Entry 4WLB (X-ray diffraction, 1.70 A resolution); this record covers chains A and D.

[Chain A]
Molecule: Nuclear receptor ROR-gamma
Organism: Homo sapiens
Notes: fragment: ROR-gamma ligand binding domain
Reference sequence: P51449 (RORG_HUMAN), isoform P51449-2; residues 262-507 here correspond to UniProt positions 241-486 (UniProt number = residue number - 21)
Chain sequence (265 residues; row label = number of the first residue in the row):
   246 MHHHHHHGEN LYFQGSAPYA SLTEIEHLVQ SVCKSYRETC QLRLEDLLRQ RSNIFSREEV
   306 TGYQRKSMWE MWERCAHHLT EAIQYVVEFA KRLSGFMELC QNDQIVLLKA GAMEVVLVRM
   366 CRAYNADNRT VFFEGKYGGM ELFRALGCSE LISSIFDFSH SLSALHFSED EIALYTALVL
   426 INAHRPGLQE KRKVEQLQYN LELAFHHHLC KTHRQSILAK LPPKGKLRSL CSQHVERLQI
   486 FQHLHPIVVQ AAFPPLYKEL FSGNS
Unresolved in the structure: 246-259, 508-510
Sequence notes: expression tag (246-261, 508-510)
Residues lining bound ligands: 3QQ (N-(4-fluorobenzyl)-N-(2-methylpropyl)-6-{[1-(methylsulfonyl)piperidin-4-yl]amino}pyridine-3-sulfonamide): Cys-285, Gln-286, Leu-287, Leu-292, Trp-317, Cys-320, His-323, Leu-324, Met-358, Arg-364, Met-365, Arg-367, Ala-368, Val-376, Phe-377, Phe-378, Phe-388, Leu-391, Cys-393, Leu-396, Ile-397, Ile-400, Phe-401, His-479

[Chain D]
Molecule: SRC-1 peptide
Notes: fragment: SRC-1 peptide
Chain sequence (8 residues; row label = number of the first residue in the row):
     8 SLLKKLLD

[Interface between chain A and chain D]
Residue-residue contacts (16):
  Lys-336(A) / Leu-13(D)  hydrogen bond (side chain-backbone)
  Lys-336(A) / Leu-14(D)
  Met-342(A) / Leu-14(D)
  Gln-346(A) / Lys-11(D)
  Gln-346(A) / Asp-15(D)
  Gln-349(A) / Leu-14(D)
  Ile-350(A) / Leu-14(D)  hydrophobic
  Leu-353(A) / Leu-14(D)  hydrophobic
  Lys-354(A) / Leu-10(D)
  Pro-500(A) / Leu-9(D)
  Leu-501(A) / Leu-9(D)
  Leu-501(A) / Leu-13(D)  hydrophobic
  Glu-504(A) / Ser-8(D)
  Glu-504(A) / Leu-9(D)  hydrogen bond (side chain-backbone)
  Glu-504(A) / Leu-10(D)  hydrogen bond (side chain-backbone)
  Leu-505(A) / Leu-10(D)  hydrophobic
Other interface residues (no listed pair), chain A (13 interface residues in all): Val-332, Phe-341

[Overview]
Chain A and chain D form an interface of 13 and 7 residues respectively, with 3 hydrogen bonds. Among the
polar pairs are Lys-336(A)/Leu-13(D), Glu-504(A)/Leu-9(D) and Glu-504(A)/Leu-10(D). Bound to chain A: compound
3QQ.
Here chain A is Nuclear receptor ROR-gamma (Homo sapiens) and chain D is SRC-1 peptide. Entry 4WLB (Crystal
structure of RORc in complex with a partial inverse agonist compound) was determined by X-ray diffraction.
